Entry 3L67 (X-ray diffraction, 1.80 A resolution); this record covers chain A.

Chain A:
Name: Xenobiotic reductase A
Organism: Pseudomonas putida
Notes: EC 1.6.99.1; engineered mutation(s): C25S
Amino-acid sequence (363 residues; numbered 1 to 363; the number before each row is that of its first residue):
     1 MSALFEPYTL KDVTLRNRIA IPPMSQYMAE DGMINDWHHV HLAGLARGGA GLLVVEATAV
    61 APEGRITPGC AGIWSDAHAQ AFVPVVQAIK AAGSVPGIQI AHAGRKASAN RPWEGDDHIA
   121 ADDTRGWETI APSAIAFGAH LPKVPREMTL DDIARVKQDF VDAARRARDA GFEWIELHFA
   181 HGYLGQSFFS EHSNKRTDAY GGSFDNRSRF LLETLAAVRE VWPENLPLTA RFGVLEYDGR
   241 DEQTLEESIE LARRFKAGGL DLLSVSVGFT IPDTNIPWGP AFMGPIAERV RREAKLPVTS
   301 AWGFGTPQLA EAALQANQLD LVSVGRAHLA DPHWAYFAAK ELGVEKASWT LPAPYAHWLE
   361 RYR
Disordered / not traced: 1-2, 361-363
Small-molecule neighbours: FMN (flavin mononucleotide): Pro22, Pro23, Met24, Ser25, Glu56, Ala57, Gln99, His178, His181, Arg231, Ala301, Trp302, Gly303, Ser323, Val324, Gly325, Arg326, Leu329, Trp358
From the paper describing this entry:
  - binding site for flavin mononucleotide: Ser25 (proposed by the authors, not directly observed)

Summary:
Ligands of chain A: flavin mononucleotide. From the paper: a binding site for flavin mononucleotide at Ser25.
Chain A is Xenobiotic reductase A (Pseudomonas putida); the structure, Xenobiotic reductase A - C25S variant,
was determined by X-ray diffraction, deposited together with 3L5L, 3L5M, 3L65, 3L66 and 3L68.
